PDB entry 3EOM | X-ray diffraction, 2.40 A resolution | chains B and D of the 4 polymer chains in the assembly

# Chain B (and D)
Name: Glutaryl-CoA dehydrogenase
Organism: Burkholderia pseudomallei
Notes: EC 1.3.99.7; chain D of this document is another copy of the same molecule, construct and numbering; everything in this record applies to it too
Reference sequence: Q3JP94 (Q3JP94_BURP1); numbering as in UniProt (aligned over 1-395)
Sequence (396 residues; row label = number of the first residue in the row; numbering starts at 0):
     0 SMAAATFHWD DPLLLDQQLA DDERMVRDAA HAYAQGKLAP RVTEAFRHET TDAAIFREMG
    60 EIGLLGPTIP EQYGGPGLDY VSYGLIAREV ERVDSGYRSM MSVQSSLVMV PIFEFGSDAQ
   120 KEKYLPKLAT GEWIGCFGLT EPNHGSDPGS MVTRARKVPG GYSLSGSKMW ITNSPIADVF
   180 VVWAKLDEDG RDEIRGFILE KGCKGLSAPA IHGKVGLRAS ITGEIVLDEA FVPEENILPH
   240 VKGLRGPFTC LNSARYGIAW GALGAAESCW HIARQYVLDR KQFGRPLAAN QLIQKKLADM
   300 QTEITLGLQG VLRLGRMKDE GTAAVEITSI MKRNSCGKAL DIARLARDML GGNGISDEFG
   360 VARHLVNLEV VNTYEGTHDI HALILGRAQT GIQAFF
Disordered / not traced: 0-3, 144-147, 187-190, 351-354, 394-395 (chain D: 0-2, 142-148, 187, 353-355, 395)
Differences from the reference sequence: expression tag (0)
From the paper describing this entry:
  - catalytic residues: Glu-374 (by similarity / conservation)

# Chain B / chain D interface
Contacting residue pairs (29):
  Trp-169(B) / Asn-352(D)
  Lys-213(B) / Asn-352(D)
  Val-214(B) / Asn-352(D)  hydrogen bond (backbone-side chain)
  Gly-215(B) / Asn-352(D)  hydrogen bond (backbone-side chain)
  Phe-282(B) / Phe-394(D)
  Arg-284(B) / Phe-394(D)
  Leu-291(B) / Asp-378(D)
  Lys-295(B) / Asp-378(D)  salt bridge
  Arg-343(B) / Arg-343(D)
  Arg-343(B) / Asp-347(D)  salt bridge
  Arg-346(B) / Glu-368(D)
  Arg-346(B) / Val-369(D)
  Asp-347(B) / Leu-339(D)
  Asp-347(B) / Arg-343(D)  salt bridge
  Leu-349(B) / Thr-372(D)  hydrogen bond (backbone-side chain)
  Gly-350(B) / Thr-372(D)
  Leu-364(B) / Glu-368(D)
  Glu-368(B) / Arg-346(D)
  Glu-368(B) / Leu-364(D)
  Val-369(B) / Arg-346(D)
  Val-369(B) / Asn-352(D)
  Thr-372(B) / Asp-347(D)
  Thr-372(B) / Leu-349(D)
  Thr-376(B) / Asp-347(D)
  Thr-376(B) / Met-348(D)  hydrogen bond (side chain-backbone)
  Thr-376(B) / Leu-349(D)
  Thr-376(B) / Gly-350(D)
  His-377(B) / Gln-281(D)  hydrogen bond
  His-377(B) / Phe-282(D)
Interface residues without a listed pair, chain B (24 interface residues in all): Gly-212, Leu-216, Gln-281, Leu-339, Ala-361
Interface residues without a listed pair, chain D (23 interface residues in all): Val-214, Leu-286, Gly-351, Phe-358, Ala-361, Ile-379, Leu-382

# Overview
24 residues of chain B face 23 of chain D across their interface; the contacts include 5 hydrogen bonds and 3
salt bridges. Polar contacts include Lys-295(B)/Asp-378(D), Arg-343(B)/Asp-347(D) and Val-214(B)/Asn-352(D).
The paper reports the catalytic residue Glu-374(B).
Both chains are Glutaryl-CoA dehydrogenase (Burkholderia pseudomallei). Entry 3EOM (2.4 A crystal structure of
native glutaryl-coa dehydrogenase from Burkholderia pseudomallei) was determined by X-ray diffraction (same
publication as 3GQT, 3EON and 3D6B).
